3M9B - chains B and E of the 6 polymer chains in the assembly; structure by X-ray diffraction, 3.94 A resolution.

== Chain B (and E) ==
Protein: Proteasome-associated ATPase
Organism: Mycobacterium tuberculosis
Notes: fragment: Coil Coil inter domain (UNP residues: 1-234); chain E of this document is another copy of the same molecule, construct and numbering; everything in this record applies to it too
UniProt: P63345 (MPA_MYCTU); residues 1-234 here = UniProt positions 1-234
Chain sequence (251 residues; row label = number of the first residue in the row):
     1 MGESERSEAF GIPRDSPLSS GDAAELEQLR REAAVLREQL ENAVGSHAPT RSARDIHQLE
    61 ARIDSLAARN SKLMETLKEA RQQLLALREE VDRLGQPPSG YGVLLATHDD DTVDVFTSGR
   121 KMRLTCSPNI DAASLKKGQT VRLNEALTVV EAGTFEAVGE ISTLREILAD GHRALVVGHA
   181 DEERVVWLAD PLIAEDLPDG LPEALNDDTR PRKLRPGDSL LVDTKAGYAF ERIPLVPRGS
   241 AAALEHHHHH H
Disordered / not traced: 1-51, 238-251
Sequence notes: expression tag (235-251)

== How chain B and chain E interact ==
Residue-residue contacts (36):
  P97(B) - R123(E)
  P97(B) - L124(E)  hydrophobic
  P97(B) - T125(E)
  P98(B) - R123(E)
  P98(B) - L124(E)  hydrophobic
  S99(B) - M122(E)
  S99(B) - R123(E)  hydrogen bond (backbone-backbone)
  Y101(B) - D114(E)  hydrogen bond
  Y101(B) - K121(E)
  Y101(B) - R123(E)
  R142(B) - R123(E)
  E151(B) - R123(E)  salt bridge
  E156(B) - K121(E)
  A157(B) - R173(E)  hydrogen bond (backbone-side chain)
  A157(B) - V185(E)
  A157(B) - W187(E)  hydrophobic
  V158(B) - V185(E)
  V158(B) - V186(E)
  V158(B) - W187(E)
  G159(B) - R184(E)
  G159(B) - V185(E)  hydrogen bond (backbone-backbone)
  E160(B) - E183(E)
  I161(B) - L175(E)  hydrophobic
  I161(B) - E183(E)  hydrogen bond (backbone-backbone)
  I161(B) - V185(E)  hydrophobic
  H179(B) - D181(E)
  H179(B) - E182(E)  salt bridge
  E231(B) - R173(E)  salt bridge
  I233(B) - L168(E)  hydrophobic
  P234(B) - E166(E)
  L235(B) - R165(E)
  L235(B) - E166(E)
  L235(B) - L175(E)  hydrophobic
  L235(B) - E183(E)
  V236(B) - R165(E)
  V236(B) - E166(E)  hydrogen bond (backbone-side chain)
Other interface residues (no listed pair), chain B (22 interface residues in all): G100, S118, T140, P237
Other interface residues (no listed pair), chain E (23 interface residues in all): H108, R120, A146, L147, G227

== Overview ==
The interface between chain B and chain E involves 22 residues on one side and 23 on the other, with 6
hydrogen bonds and 3 salt bridges. Among the polar pairs are E151(B)-R123(E), H179(B)-E182(E) and
E231(B)-R173(E).
Both chains are Proteasome-associated ATPase (Mycobacterium tuberculosis). Entry 3M9B (Crystal structure of
the amino terminal coiled coil domain and the inter domain of the Mycobacterium ...) was determined by X-ray
diffraction together with 3M91, 3M9D and 3M9H from the same study.
